PDB entry 1BOG | X-ray diffraction, 2.60 A resolution | chains A and B of the 3 polymer chains in the assembly

[Chain A]
Name: Antibody (cb 4-1)
Source organism: Mus musculus
Notes: fragment: fab fragment; antibody fragment or engineered binder
Sequence (214 residues; row label = number of the first residue in the row):
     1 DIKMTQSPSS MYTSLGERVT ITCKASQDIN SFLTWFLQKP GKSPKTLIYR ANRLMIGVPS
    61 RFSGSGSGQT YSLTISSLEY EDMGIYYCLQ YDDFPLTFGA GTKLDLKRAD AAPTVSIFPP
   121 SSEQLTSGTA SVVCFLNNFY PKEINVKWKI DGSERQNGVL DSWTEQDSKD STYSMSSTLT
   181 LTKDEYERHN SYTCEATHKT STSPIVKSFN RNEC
Sequence notes: conflict Thr13 (Ala33 in 387371), Thr22 (Ser42 in 387371), Phe32 (Tyr52 in 387371), Leu37 (Gln57 in 387371), Ile48 (Leu68 in 387371), Met55 (Val75 in 387371), Ile56 (Asp76 in 387371), Thr70 (Asp90 in 387371), Tyr71 (Phe91 in 387371), Asp93 (Glu113 in 387371), Asp105 (Glu125 in 387371), Thr129 (Gly149 in 387371), Glu143 (Asp163 in 387371), Asp161 (Asn181 in 387371), Glu165 (Asp185 in 387371)
Disulfides: Cys23-Cys88, Cys134-Cys194
What the authors report for this chain:
  - conformationally variable residues (side-chain flip): Arg50

[Chain B]
Name: Antibody (cb 4-1)
Source organism: Mus musculus
Notes: fragment: fab fragment
Reference sequence: P01864 (GCAB_MOUSE); aligned to UniProt positions 1-212 over residues 1-212 (the alignment contains insertions or deletions, so no single offset holds)
Sequence (213 residues; each row starts with the number of its first residue):
     1 QDQLQQSGAE LVRPGASVKL SCKALGYIFT DYEIHWVKQT PVHGLEWIGG IHPGSSGTAY
    61 NQKFKGKATL TADKSSTTAF MELSSLTSED SAVYYCTRKD YWGQGTLVTV SAAKTTAPSV
   121 YPLVPVCGGT TGSSVTLGCL VKGYFPEPVT LTWNSGSLSS GVHTFPALLQ SGLYTLSSSV
   181 TVTSNTWPSQ TITCNVAHPA SSTKVDKKIE PRV
Sequence notes: conflict Asp2 (Ile in P01864), Ala9 (Pro in P01864), Leu20 (Ile in P01864), 28 further conflict positions vs the reference (P01864) not listed
Disulfides: Cys22-Cys96, Cys139-Cys194
Swiss-Prot annotation at these positions:
  - glycosylation: Asn185 (N-linked (GlcNAc...) asparagine)

[Chain A / chain B interface]
Pairs across the interface (62):
  Thr34(A) with Lys99(B)
  Phe36(A) with Trp102(B), hydrophobic
  Gln38(A) with Gln39(B), hydrogen bond; Tyr95(B), hydrogen bond
  Ser43(A) with Gly103(B); Gln104(B)
  Pro44(A) with Tyr95(B); Trp102(B), hydrophobic
  Thr46(A) with Lys99(B); Asp100(B), hydrogen bond (side chain-backbone); Trp102(B), hydrogen bond
  Met55(A) with Asp100(B); Tyr101(B), hydrophobic
  Ile56(A) with Gln1(B)
  Tyr87(A) with Leu45(B), hydrophobic
  Tyr91(A) with Lys99(B)
  Phe94(A) with His35(B); Trp47(B), hydrophobic; Ala59(B), hydrophobic
  Pro95(A) with Trp47(B), hydrophobic
  Leu96(A) with His35(B); Trp47(B)
  Phe98(A) with Leu45(B)
  Ser116(A) with Thr136(B)
  Ile117(A) with Val126(B)
  Phe118(A) with Leu123(B); Val124(B); Pro125(B), hydrophobic; Thr136(B)
  Pro119(A) with Val126(B); Arg212(B), hydrogen bond (backbone-side chain)
  Pro120(A) with Arg212(B), hydrogen bond (backbone-side chain)
  Ser121(A) with Tyr121(B); Pro122(B)
  Glu123(A) with Tyr121(B); Pro122(B); Lys207(B), salt bridge
  Gln124(A) with Tyr121(B); Lys142(B)
  Ser127(A) with Tyr121(B)
  Ser131(A) with Leu140(B); Lys142(B)
  Val133(A) with Leu123(B), hydrophobic
  Phe135(A) with Phe165(B), hydrophobic; Ser178(B); Ser179(B)
  Asn137(A) with Ser179(B), hydrogen bond
  Asn138(A) with His163(B)
  Leu160(A) with Leu168(B), hydrophobic; Gln170(B)
  Asp161(A) with Leu168(B)
  Ser162(A) with Phe165(B); Pro166(B), hydrogen bond (side chain-backbone)
  Trp163(A) with Pro166(B)
  Thr164(A) with Phe165(B)
  Ser174(A) with His163(B), hydrogen bond; Phe165(B)
  Met175(A) with Phe165(B)
  Ser176(A) with Phe165(B); Ser177(B), hydrogen bond
  Thr180(A) with Gln170(B)
  Glu213(A) with Cys127(B)
Interface residues without a listed pair, chain A (42 interface residues in all): Lys42, Leu89, Thr178, Phe209
Interface residues without a listed pair, chain B (41 interface residues in all): Glu33, Val37, Glu46, Leu137, Gly138, Thr164, Leu169, Thr175

[In short]
The interface between chain A and chain B involves 42 residues on one side and 41 on the other; the contacts
include 10 hydrogen bonds and 1 salt bridge. Among the polar pairs are Glu123(A)-Lys207(B), Gln38(A)-Gln39(B)
and Gln38(A)-Tyr95(B). The paper reports conformational variability at Arg50(A).
Here chain A is Antibody (cb 4-1) and chain B is Antibody (cb 4-1), both from Mus musculus. Entry 1BOG
(Anti-P24 (HIV-1) fab fragment CB41 complexed with an epitope-homologous peptide) was determined by X-ray
diffraction (same publication as 1HI6, 1CFS, 1CFT, 1CFN and 1CFQ).
